8XAX - chains B and T of the 20 polymer chains in the assembly; structure by electron microscopy, 2.92 A resolution.

== Chain B ==
Protein: ATP-binding protein
Organism: Escherichia coli
UniProt: A0A9X9SUP5 (A0A9X9SUP5_ECOLX); numbering as in UniProt (aligned over 1-571)
Sequence (571 residues; each row starts with the number of its first residue):
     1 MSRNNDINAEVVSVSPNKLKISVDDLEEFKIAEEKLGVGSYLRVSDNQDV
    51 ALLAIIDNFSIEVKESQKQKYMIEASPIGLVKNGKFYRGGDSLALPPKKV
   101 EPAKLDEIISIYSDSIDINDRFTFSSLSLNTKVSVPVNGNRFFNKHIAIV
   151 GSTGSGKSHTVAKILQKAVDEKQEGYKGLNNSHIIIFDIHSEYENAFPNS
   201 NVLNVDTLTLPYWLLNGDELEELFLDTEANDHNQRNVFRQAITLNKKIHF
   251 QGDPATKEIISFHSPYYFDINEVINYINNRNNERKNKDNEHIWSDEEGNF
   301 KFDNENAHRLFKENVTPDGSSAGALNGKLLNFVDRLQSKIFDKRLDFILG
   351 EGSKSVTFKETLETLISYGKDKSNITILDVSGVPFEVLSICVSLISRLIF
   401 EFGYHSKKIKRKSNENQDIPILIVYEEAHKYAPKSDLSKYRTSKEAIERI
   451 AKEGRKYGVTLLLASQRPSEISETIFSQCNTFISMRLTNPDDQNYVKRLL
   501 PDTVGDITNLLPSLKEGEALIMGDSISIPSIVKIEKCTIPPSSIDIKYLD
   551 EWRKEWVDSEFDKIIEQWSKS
Unresolved in the structure: 1-4
Bound ions: Mg2+: Ser158 (together with AMP-PNP)
Ligand contacts: AMP-PNP (ANP; phosphoaminophosphonic acid-adenylate ester): Ser152, Thr153, Gly154, Ser155, Gly156, Lys157, Ser158, His159, Glu427, Gln466, Glu516, Gly517, Lys533, Ile534, Glu535, Lys536, Ser543, Asp545
Reported in the primary citation:
  - mutagenesis - K157A: decreased growth in response to phage lambda

== Chain T ==
Molecule: S20dna2
Organism: Escherichia coli
Sequence (59 nucleotides; row label = number of the first residue in the row; numbers below 1 keep their minus sign (DC-45 is residue -45)):
   -45 CGGCGGATCCGTCAGTCCAGTTGAGGAATGTAAGAGGTGACTGTCAACGC
     5 GCATGGATC
Unresolved in the structure: -45 to 0

== How chain B and chain T interact ==
Contacting residue pairs - 9 pairs, chain B then chain T:
  Ala229(B) with DC13(T), phosphate contact
  Arg284(B) with DG5(T), salt bridge to the phosphate
  Lys287(B) with DG3(T), phosphate contact; DC4(T), salt bridge to the phosphate
  Ser320(B) with DC4(T), sugar contact; DG5(T), phosphate contact
  Ser321(B) with DC4(T), hydrogen bond to the phosphate; DG5(T), phosphate contact
  Ala322(B) with DG5(T), hydrogen bond to the phosphate
Also at the interface, not in a pair above, chain B (7 interface residues in all): Asn230
Also at the interface, not in a pair above, chain T (5 interface residues in all): DT12

== In short ==
The interface between chain B and chain T involves 7 residues on one side and 5 on the other, with 2 hydrogen
bonds and 2 salt bridges. Polar pairs include Ser321(B)-DC4(T), Ala322(B)-DG5(T) and Arg284(B)-DG5(T). Chain B
binds AMP-PNP. The paper reports that K157A of chain B reduces growth in response to phage lambda.
Here chain B is ATP-binding protein and chain T is S20dna2, both from Escherichia coli. Entry 8XAX (Cryo-EM
structure of an anti-phage defense complex bound to AMPPNP and DNA at state 2) was determined by electron
microscopy, deposited together with 8XAU, 8XAV, 8XAW and 8XAY.
